6M6I - chains A and G of the 17 polymer chains in the assembly; structure by electron microscopy, 4.05 A resolution (low resolution: residue-level contacts below are approximate; hydrogen-bond / salt-bridge calls are withheld).

== Chain A ==
Molecule: Major capsid protein
Source organism: Human herpesvirus 2
UniProtKB: P89442 (MCP_HHV2H); numbering as in UniProt (aligned over 1-1374)
Amino-acid sequence (1374 residues; numbered 1 to 1374; the number before each row is that of its first residue):
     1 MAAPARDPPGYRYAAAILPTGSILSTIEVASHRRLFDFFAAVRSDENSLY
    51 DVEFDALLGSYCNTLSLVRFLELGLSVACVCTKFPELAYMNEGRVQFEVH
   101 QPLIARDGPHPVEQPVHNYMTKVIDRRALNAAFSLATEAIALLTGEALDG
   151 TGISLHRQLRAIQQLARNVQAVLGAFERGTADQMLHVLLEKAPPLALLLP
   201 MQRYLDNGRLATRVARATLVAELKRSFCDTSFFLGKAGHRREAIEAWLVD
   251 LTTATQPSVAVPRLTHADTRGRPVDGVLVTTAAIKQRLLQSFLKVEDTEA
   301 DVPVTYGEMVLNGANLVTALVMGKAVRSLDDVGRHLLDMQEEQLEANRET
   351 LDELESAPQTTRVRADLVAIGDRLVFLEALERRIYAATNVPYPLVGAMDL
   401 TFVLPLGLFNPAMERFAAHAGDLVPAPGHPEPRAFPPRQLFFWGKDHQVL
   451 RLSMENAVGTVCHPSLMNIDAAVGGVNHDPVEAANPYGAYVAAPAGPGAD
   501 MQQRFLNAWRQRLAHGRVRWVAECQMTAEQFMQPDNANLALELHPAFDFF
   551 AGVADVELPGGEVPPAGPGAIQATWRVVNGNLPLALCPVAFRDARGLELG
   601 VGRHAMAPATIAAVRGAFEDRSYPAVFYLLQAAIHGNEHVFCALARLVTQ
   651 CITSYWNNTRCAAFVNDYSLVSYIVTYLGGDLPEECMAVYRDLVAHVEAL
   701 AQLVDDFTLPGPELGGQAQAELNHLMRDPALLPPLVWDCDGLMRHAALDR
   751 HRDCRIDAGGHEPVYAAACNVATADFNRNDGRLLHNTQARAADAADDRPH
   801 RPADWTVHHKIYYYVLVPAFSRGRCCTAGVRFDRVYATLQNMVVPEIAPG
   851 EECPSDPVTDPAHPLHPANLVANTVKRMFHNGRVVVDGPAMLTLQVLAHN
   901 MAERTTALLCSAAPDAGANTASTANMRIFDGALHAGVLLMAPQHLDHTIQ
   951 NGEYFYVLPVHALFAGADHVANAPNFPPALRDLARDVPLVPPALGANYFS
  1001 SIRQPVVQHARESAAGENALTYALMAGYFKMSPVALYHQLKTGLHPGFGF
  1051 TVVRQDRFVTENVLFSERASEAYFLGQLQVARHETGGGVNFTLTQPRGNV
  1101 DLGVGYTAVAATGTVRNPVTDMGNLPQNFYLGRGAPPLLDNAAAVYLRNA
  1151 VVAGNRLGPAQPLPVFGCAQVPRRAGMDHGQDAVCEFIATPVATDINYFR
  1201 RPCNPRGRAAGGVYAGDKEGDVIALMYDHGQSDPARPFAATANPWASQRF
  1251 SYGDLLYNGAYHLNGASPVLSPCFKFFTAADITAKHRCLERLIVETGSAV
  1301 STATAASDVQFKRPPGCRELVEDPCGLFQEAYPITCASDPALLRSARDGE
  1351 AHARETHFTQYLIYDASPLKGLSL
Not modelled in the structure: 1-21, 209-211
Disulfide bonds: Cys754-Cys910

== Chain G ==
Molecule: Coiled coils chain 1
Source organism: Human herpesvirus 2
Amino-acid sequence (81 residues; numbered 176 to 256; the number before each row is that of its first residue; X marks 81 residues of unknown identity (built as UNK)):
   176 XXXXXXXXXXXXXXXXXXXXXXXXXXXXXXXXXXXXXXXXXXXXXXXXXX
   226 XXXXXXXXXXXXXXXXXXXXXXXXXXXXXXX

== Interface between chain A and chain G ==
Chain A side of the interface, 7 residues: Thr64, Leu65, Ile153, Arg157, Arg160, Gln164, Arg167

== Overview ==
Chain A and chain G make no direct contact in this assembly.
Here chain A is Major capsid protein and chain G is Coiled coils chain 1, both from Human herpesvirus 2. Entry
6M6I (Structure of HSV2 B-capsid portal vertex) was determined by electron microscopy together with 6M6G and
6M6H from the same study.
